PDB entry 9FRN | X-ray diffraction, 1.87 A resolution | chains A and C of the 3 polymer chains in the assembly

Chain A (and C):
Protein: Fucose-binding lectin protein
Source organism: Ralstonia solanacearum
Notes: chain C of this document is another copy of the same molecule, construct and numbering; everything in this record applies to it too
Reference sequence: A0A0S4TLR1 (A0A0S4TLR1_RALSL); residues 1-90 here correspond to UniProt positions 2-91 (UniProt number = residue number + 1)
Chain sequence (90 residues; row label = number of the first residue in the row):
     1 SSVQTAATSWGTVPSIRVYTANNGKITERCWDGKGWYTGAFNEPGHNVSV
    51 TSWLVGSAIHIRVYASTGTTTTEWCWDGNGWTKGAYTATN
Sequence notes: engineered mutation His46 (Asp47 in A0A0S4TLR1)
Residues lining bound ligands:
  - beta-D-fructopyranose (BDF), molecule 1: Ile16, Trp31, Trp36
  - beta-D-fructopyranose (BDF), molecule 2: Arg17, Tyr19, Glu28, Cys30, Asp32, Tyr37, Gly39, Ala40, Phe41, Ile61, Trp76, Trp81
  - beta-D-fructopyranose (BDF), molecule 3: Arg62, Glu73, Cys75, Asp77, Gly84, Ala85, Tyr86
  - EVB (sulfonato-calix[8]arene), molecule 1: Trp10, Thr12, Val13, Ser15, Arg17, Asp32, Gly33, Lys34, Tyr37, Ser57, Ile59
  - EVB, molecule 2: Asn23, Gly24, Lys25, Pro44, His46, Thr67, Gly68, Thr69, Thr70

Chain A / chain C interface:
Contacting residue pairs (37):
  Ser1(A) - Gly68(C)
  Ser2(A) - His46(C)
  Ser2(A) - Asn47(C)
  Ser2(A) - Thr67(C)
  Ser2(A) - Gly68(C)  hydrogen bond (side chain-backbone)
  Val3(A) - Asn47(C)  hydrogen bond (backbone-side chain)
  Val3(A) - Ser66(C)
  Val3(A) - Gly68(C)  hydrogen bond (backbone-backbone)
  Val3(A) - Thr69(C)
  Val3(A) - Thr71(C)
  Gln4(A) - Asn47(C)
  Thr5(A) - Ser49(C)  hydrogen bond
  Thr5(A) - Tyr64(C)
  Thr5(A) - Ser66(C)
  Thr5(A) - Thr71(C)
  Ala6(A) - Ser49(C)
  Ala7(A) - Tyr64(C)  hydrophobic
  Thr8(A) - Thr51(C)
  Ser9(A) - Thr51(C)  hydrogen bond
  Ser9(A) - Ser52(C)  hydrogen bond (side chain-backbone)
  Gly11(A) - Trp53(C)
  Thr12(A) - Trp53(C)
  Thr12(A) - Leu54(C)
  Thr12(A) - Val55(C)
  Pro14(A) - Trp53(C)
  Ile16(A) - Tyr64(C)
  Val18(A) - Tyr64(C)
  Val18(A) - Tyr86(C)
  Thr20(A) - Tyr86(C)
  Thr20(A) - Asn90(C)
  Asn22(A) - Asn90(C)  hydrogen bond
  Arg29(A) - Tyr86(C)
  Arg29(A) - Thr87(C)  hydrogen bond (side chain-backbone)
  Trp36(A) - Tyr64(C)
  Trp36(A) - Glu73(C)
  Trp36(A) - Ala85(C)
  Trp36(A) - Tyr86(C)
Interface residues without a listed pair, chain C (23 interface residues in all): Val48, Val50, Arg62, Ala88

Summary:
18 residues of chain A face 23 of chain C across their interface, with 8 hydrogen bonds. Among the polar pairs
are Ser2(A)-Gly68(C), Val3(A)-Asn47(C) and Thr5(A)-Ser49(C). Ligands of chain A: compound EVB and 3 copies of
beta-D-fructopyranose.
Both chains are Fucose-binding lectin protein (Ralstonia solanacearum). Entry 9FRN (The RSL-D46H -
sulfonato-calix[8]arene complex, acetate pH 4.0) was determined by X-ray diffraction together with 8Q6A, 8Q6B
and 8Q6C from the same study.
